4AP9 - chains A and B; structure by X-ray diffraction, 1.78 A resolution.

Chain A (and B):
Molecule: Phosphoserine phosphatase
Organism: Thermococcus onnurineus
Notes: EC 3.1.3.3; chain B of this document is another copy of the same molecule, construct and numbering; everything in this record applies to it too
UniProt: B6YX36 (B6YX36_THEON); residues 1-194 here = UniProt positions 1-194
Chain sequence (201 residues; numbered -6 to 194; the number before each row is that of its first residue; numbers below 1 keep their minus sign (Gly-6 is residue -6)):
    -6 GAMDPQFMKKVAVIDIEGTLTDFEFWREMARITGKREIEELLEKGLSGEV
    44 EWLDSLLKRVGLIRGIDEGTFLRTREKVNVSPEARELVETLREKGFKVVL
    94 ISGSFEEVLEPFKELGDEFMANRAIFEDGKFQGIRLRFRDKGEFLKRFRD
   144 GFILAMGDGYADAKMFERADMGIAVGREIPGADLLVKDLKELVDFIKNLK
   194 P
Unresolved in the structure: 194
Differences from the reference sequence: expression tag (-6 to 0)
Modified / non-standard residues: Mse-4, Mse1, Mse22, Mse113, Mse149, Mse158, Mse164 (selenomethionine; parent Met)

How chain A and chain B interact:
Pairs across the interface - 52 pairs, chain A then chain B:
  Gly-6(A) - Gln125(B)
  Ala-5(A) - Val53(B)
  Ala-5(A) - Gln125(B)
  Ala-5(A) - Gly126(B)
  Ala-5(A) - Ile127(B)  hydrogen bond (backbone-backbone)
  Mse-4(A) - Ile127(B)
  Mse-4(A) - Leu129(B)
  Asp-3(A) - Ile118(B)
  Asp-3(A) - Ile127(B)  hydrogen bond (backbone-backbone)
  Asp-3(A) - Arg128(B)
  Asp-3(A) - Leu129(B)  hydrogen bond (backbone-backbone)
  Pro-2(A) - Leu129(B)
  Gln-1(A) - Arg128(B)
  Gln-1(A) - Leu129(B)  hydrogen bond (backbone-backbone)
  Gln-1(A) - Arg130(B)  hydrogen bond
  Phe0(A) - Leu129(B)  hydrogen bond (backbone-backbone)
  Phe0(A) - Arg130(B)
  Phe0(A) - Phe131(B)  hydrophobic
  Phe0(A) - Arg132(B)
  Leu50(A) - Gly-6(B)  hydrogen bond (backbone-backbone)
  Leu50(A) - Mse-4(B)  hydrophobic
  Val53(A) - Ala-5(B)
  Gly54(A) - Gly-6(B)
  Lys90(A) - Arg140(B)
  Lys106(A) - Glu107(B)  salt bridge
  Asp110(A) - Arg116(B)  hydrogen bond (backbone-side chain)
  Asp110(A) - Arg130(B)  hydrogen bond (backbone-side chain)
  Glu111(A) - Arg130(B)
  Glu111(A) - Arg140(B)  salt bridge
  Arg116(A) - Asp110(B)  hydrogen bond (side chain-backbone)
  Ile118(A) - Asp-3(B)
  Gln125(A) - Ala-5(B)
  Gly126(A) - Ala-5(B)
  Ile127(A) - Ala-5(B)  hydrogen bond (backbone-backbone)
  Ile127(A) - Mse-4(B)
  Ile127(A) - Asp-3(B)  hydrogen bond (backbone-backbone)
  Arg128(A) - Asp-3(B)  salt bridge
  Leu129(A) - Mse-4(B)
  Leu129(A) - Asp-3(B)  hydrogen bond (backbone-backbone)
  Leu129(A) - Pro-2(B)
  Leu129(A) - Gln-1(B)  hydrogen bond (backbone-backbone)
  Leu129(A) - Phe0(B)  hydrogen bond (backbone-backbone)
  Arg130(A) - Gln-1(B)
  Arg130(A) - Phe0(B)
  Arg130(A) - Asp110(B)  hydrogen bond (side chain-backbone)
  Arg130(A) - Glu111(B)
  Phe131(A) - Phe0(B)  hydrophobic
  Arg132(A) - Phe0(B)
  Arg140(A) - Glu111(B)  salt bridge
  Arg140(A) - Arg140(B)
  Phe141(A) - Arg140(B)
  Arg142(A) - Arg142(B)
Also at the interface, not in a pair above, chain A (31 interface residues in all): Glu107, Mse113, Lys139, Asp143
Also at the interface, not in a pair above, chain B (30 interface residues in all): Leu50, Lys90, Lys106, Mse113, Lys139, Phe141, Asp143

Summary:
31 residues of chain A and 30 residues of chain B are in contact, with 16 hydrogen bonds and 4 salt bridges.
Polar pairs include Lys106(A)-Glu107(B), Glu111(A)-Arg140(B) and Arg128(A)-Asp-3(B).
Chain A and chain B are both Phosphoserine phosphatase (Thermococcus onnurineus); the structure, Crystal
structure of phosphoserine phosphatase from T. onnurineus in complex with NDSB-201, was determined by X-ray
diffraction, deposited together with 4B6J.
